PDB entry 8ID8 | electron microscopy, 3.00 A resolution | chains A and B of the 5 polymer chains in the assembly

Chain A:
Protein: Guanine nucleotide-binding protein G(i) subunit alpha-1
From: Homo sapiens
UniProtKB: P63096 (GNAI1_HUMAN); residues 1-354 here = UniProt positions 1-354
Chain sequence (354 residues; each row starts with the number of its first residue):
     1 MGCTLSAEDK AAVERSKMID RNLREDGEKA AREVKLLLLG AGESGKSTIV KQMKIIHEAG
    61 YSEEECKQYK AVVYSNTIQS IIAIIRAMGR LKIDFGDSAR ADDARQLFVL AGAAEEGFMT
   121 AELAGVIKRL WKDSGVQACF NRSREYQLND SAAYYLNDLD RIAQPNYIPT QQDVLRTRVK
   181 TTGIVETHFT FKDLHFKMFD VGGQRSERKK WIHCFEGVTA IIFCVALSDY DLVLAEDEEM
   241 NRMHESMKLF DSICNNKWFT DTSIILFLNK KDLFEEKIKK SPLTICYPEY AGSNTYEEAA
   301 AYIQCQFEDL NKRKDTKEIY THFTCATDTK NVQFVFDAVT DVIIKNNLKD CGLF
Unresolved in the structure: 1, 54-181
Curated features (UniProtKB/Swiss-Prot):
  - region: K35 to T48 (G1 motif), D173 to T181 (G2 motif), F196 to R205 (G3 motif), I265 to D272 (G4 motif), T324 to T329 (G5 motif)
  - binding site (GTP): E43 to T48, S151, L175 to T181, D200 to Q204, N269 to D272, A326
  - binding site (Mg(2+)): S47, T181
  - modified residue: R178 (ADP-ribosylarginine), Q204 (Deamidated glutamine), C351 (ADP-ribosylcysteine)
  - lipidation: G2 (N-myristoyl glycine), C3 (S-palmitoyl cysteine)
  - natural variant: G40 (G40C: In NEDHISB; G40R: In NEDHISB), G45 (G45D: In NEDHISB), T48 (T48I: In NEDHISB; T48K: In NEDHISB), Q52 (Q52P: In NEDHISB), S75 (deletion: In NEDHISB; uncertain significance), Q172 (deletion: In NEDHISB), D173 (D173V: In NEDHISB), E186 to F189 (deletion: In NEDHISB; uncertain significance), C224 (C224Y: In NEDHISB), K270 (K270N: In NEDHISB; K270R: In NEDHISB), D272 (D272G: In NEDHISB), A326 (A326P: In NEDHISB), 1 further natural variant entry in UniProt
  - mutagenesis: G42 (G42R: Abolishes switch to an activated conformation and dissociation from beta and gamma subunits upon GTP binding. Abolishes interaction with RGS family members), E116 (E116L: Enhances interaction (inactive GDP-bound) with RGS14), Q147 (Q147L: Enhances interaction (inactive GDP-bound) with RGS14), E245 (E245L: Enhances interaction (inactive GDP-bound) with RGS14)

Chain B:
Protein: Guanine nucleotide-binding protein G(I)/G(S)/G(T) subunit beta-1
From: Homo sapiens
UniProtKB: P62873 (GBB1_HUMAN); residue numbers follow UniProt; this construct covers 2-340
Chain sequence (339 residues; row label = number of the first residue in the row):
     2 SELDQLRQEA EQLKNQIRDA RKACADATLS QITNNIDPVG RIQMRTRRTL RGHLAKIYAM
    62 HWGTDSRLLV SASQDGKLII WDSYTTNKVH AIPLRSSWVM TCAYAPSGNY VACGGLDNIC
   122 SIYNLKTREG NVRVSRELAG HTGYLSCCRF LDDNQIVTSS GDTTCALWDI ETGQQTTTFT
   182 GHTGDVMSLS LAPDTRLFVS GACDASAKLW DVREGMCRQT FTGHESDINA ICFFPNGNAF
   242 ATGSDDATCR LFDLRADQEL MTYSHDNIIC GITSVSFSKS GRLLLAGYDD FNCNVWDALK
   302 ADRAGVLAGH DNRVSCLGVT DDGMAVATGS WDSFLKIWN
Unresolved in the structure: 153-154
Curated features (UniProtKB/Swiss-Prot):
  - modified residue: S2 (N-acetylserine), H266 (Phosphohistidine)
  - natural variant: L30 (L30F: In MRD42; uncertain significance), R52 (R52G: In MRD42), G64 (G64V: In MRD42), D76 (D76E: In MRD42; D76G: In MRD42), G77 (G77S: In MRD42), K78 (K78R: In MRD42), I80 (I80N: In MRD42; I80T: In MRD42), H91 (H91R: In MRD42; uncertain significance), A92 (A92T: In MRD42), P94 (P94S: In MRD42), L95 (L95P: In MRD42), R96 (R96L: In MRD42), 5 further natural variant entries in UniProt

Interface between chain A and chain B:
Pairs across the interface (50; chain A residue first):
  V13(A) - N88(B)
  R15(A) - V90(B)  hydrogen bond (side chain-backbone)
  R15(A) - H91(B)
  S16(A) - N88(B)
  S16(A) - K89(B)  hydrogen bond (side chain-backbone)
  I19(A) - K89(B)
  I19(A) - V90(B)
  I19(A) - A92(B)  hydrophobic
  D20(A) - K89(B)  salt bridge
  L23(A) - G53(B)
  L23(A) - L55(B)
  L23(A) - K78(B)
  L23(A) - I80(B)  hydrophobic
  L23(A) - K89(B)
  D26(A) - K78(B)  salt bridge
  G27(A) - L55(B)
  T182(A) - D118(B)
  T182(A) - N119(B)
  G183(A) - L117(B)
  G183(A) - N119(B)
  I184(A) - L117(B)
  F199(A) - W99(B)  hydrophobic
  Q204(A) - L117(B)
  Q204(A) - Y145(B)
  S206(A) - Y145(B)
  S206(A) - G162(B)
  S206(A) - D186(B)
  E207(A) - D186(B)  hydrogen bond (backbone-side chain)
  E207(A) - C204(B)
  E207(A) - D228(B)
  K209(A) - D228(B)  salt bridge
  K210(A) - Y145(B)
  K210(A) - M188(B)
  K210(A) - C204(B)
  K210(A) - D228(B)  salt bridge
  K210(A) - N230(B)  hydrogen bond
  K210(A) - D246(B)  salt bridge
  W211(A) - L117(B)  hydrophobic
  W211(A) - Y145(B)
  H213(A) - K57(B)  hydrogen bond (backbone-side chain)
  H213(A) - Y59(B)  hydrogen bond
  H213(A) - W332(B)
  C214(A) - Y59(B)
  C214(A) - Q75(B)
  C214(A) - W99(B)
  C214(A) - M101(B)  hydrophobic
  F215(A) - W99(B)  hydrophobic
  E216(A) - K57(B)  salt bridge
  W258(A) - R314(B)
  W258(A) - W332(B)  hydrophobic
Interface residues without a listed pair, chain A (24 interface residues in all): A12
Interface residues without a listed pair, chain B (28 interface residues in all): G144

Summary:
24 residues of chain A face 28 of chain B across their interface, with 6 hydrogen bonds and 6 salt bridges.
Among the polar pairs are D20(A)-K89(B), D26(A)-K78(B) and K209(A)-D228(B).
Here chain A is Guanine nucleotide-binding protein G(i) subunit alpha-1 and chain B is Guanine
nucleotide-binding protein G(I)/G(S)/G(T) subunit beta-1, both from Homo sapiens. Entry 8ID8 (Cryo-EM
structure of the TUG891 bound GPR120-Gi complex) was determined by electron microscopy, deposited together
with 8ID3, 8ID4, 8ID6, 8ID9 and 8G59.
